PDB entry 5L9D | X-ray diffraction, 1.88 A resolution | chains H and L

[Chain H]
Name: Mouse antibody fab fragment, IGG1-kappa heavy chain
Organism: Mus musculus
Notes: antibody fragment or engineered binder
Sequence (220 residues; numbered 1 to 215 plus 5 insertion-coded residues; the number before each row is that of its first residue; a row labelled like 82A-82C holds insertion residues (82A, then the next letters in order)):
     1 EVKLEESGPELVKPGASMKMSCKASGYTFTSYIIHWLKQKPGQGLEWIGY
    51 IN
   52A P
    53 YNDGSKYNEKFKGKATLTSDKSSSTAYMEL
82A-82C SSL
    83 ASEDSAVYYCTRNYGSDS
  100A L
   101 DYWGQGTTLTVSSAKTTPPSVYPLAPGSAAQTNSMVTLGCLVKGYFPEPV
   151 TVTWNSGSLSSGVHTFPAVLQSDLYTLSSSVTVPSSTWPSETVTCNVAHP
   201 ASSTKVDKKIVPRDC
Unresolved in the structure: 129-132, 215
Disulfide bonds: Cys-22/Cys-92, Cys-140/Cys-195
Metal / ion sites: K+: Asp-55, Ser-71, Asp-207
Ligand contacts: PE8 (3,6,9,12,15,18,21-heptaoxatricosane-1,23-diol): Lys-38, Glu-61, Lys-62, Phe-63, Lys-64, Gly-65, Lys-66, Ser-82A, Ser-82B, Ala-83, Glu-85, Asp-86
Reported in the primary citation:
  - K+ coordination: Asp-55, Ser-71, Asp-207

[Chain L]
Name: Mouse antibody fab fragment, IGG1-kappa light chain
Organism: Mus musculus
Notes: antibody fragment or engineered binder
Sequence (215 residues; numbered 1 to 214 plus 1 insertion-coded residue; the number before each row is that of its first residue):
     1 DIVLTQTPAIMSASLGERVTMTCTANS
   27A S
    28 VSSNYFHWYQQKPGSSPKLWIYSTSNLASGVPTRFSGSGSGTSYSLTLSS
    78 MEAEDAATYYCHQYHRSPPTFGSGTKLKMKRADAAPTVSIFPPSSEQLTS
   128 GGASVVCFLNNFYPKDINVKWKIDGSERQNGVLNSWTDQDSKDSTYSMSS
   178 TLTLTKDEYERHNSYTCEATHKTSTSPIVKSFNRNEC
Unresolved in the structure: 1
Disulfide bonds: Cys-23/Cys-88, Cys-134/Cys-194
Covalent attachments: N-acetylglucosamine (NAG) linked to Asn-26
Reported in the primary citation:
  - post-translational modification sites: Asn-26
  - conformationally variable residues: Ser-29 to Ser-30

[Interface between chain H and chain L]
Pairs across the interface (84):
  His-35(H) / Tyr-91(L)
  Leu-37(H) / Phe-98(L)  hydrophobic
  Gln-39(H) / Gln-38(L)  hydrogen bond
  Gln-39(H) / Tyr-87(L)  hydrogen bond
  Gln-43(H) / Tyr-87(L)
  Gly-44(H) / Tyr-87(L)
  Leu-45(H) / Phe-98(L)
  Trp-47(H) / Tyr-91(L)
  Trp-47(H) / Ser-94(L)
  Trp-47(H) / Pro-95(L)  hydrophobic
  Trp-47(H) / Pro-96(L)
  Tyr-50(H) / Tyr-91(L)
  Lys-58(H) / Ser-94(L)
  Tyr-91(H) / Gln-38(L)  hydrogen bond
  Tyr-91(H) / Ser-42(L)
  Tyr-91(H) / Ser-43(L)
  Tyr-91(H) / Pro-44(L)
  Ser-98(H) / Asn-31(L)  hydrogen bond
  Ser-98(H) / Tyr-32(L)
  Ser-98(H) / His-34(L)  hydrogen bond (backbone-side chain)
  Ser-98(H) / Ser-50(L)  hydrogen bond
  Asp-99(H) / Tyr-32(L)
  Asp-99(H) / His-34(L)
  Asp-99(H) / His-89(L)
  Asp-99(H) / Tyr-91(L)
  Ser-100(H) / His-34(L)  hydrogen bond (backbone-side chain)
  Ser-100(H) / Tyr-36(L)
  Ser-100(H) / Leu-46(L)
  Leu-100A(H) / Tyr-36(L)  hydrogen bond (backbone-side chain)
  Leu-100A(H) / Leu-46(L)
  Leu-100A(H) / Phe-98(L)  hydrophobic
  Trp-103(H) / Tyr-36(L)  hydrophobic
  Trp-103(H) / Pro-44(L)
  Gly-104(H) / Ser-43(L)  hydrogen bond (backbone-side chain)
  Gln-105(H) / Ser-43(L)
  Tyr-122(H) / Ser-121(L)
  Tyr-122(H) / Glu-123(L)
  Tyr-122(H) / Gln-124(L)
  Tyr-122(H) / Ser-127(L)
  Pro-123(H) / Ser-121(L)
  Leu-124(H) / Phe-118(L)
  Leu-124(H) / Val-133(L)  hydrophobic
  Leu-124(H) / Phe-135(L)  hydrophobic
  Ala-125(H) / Phe-118(L)
  Ala-125(H) / Pro-119(L)
  Pro-126(H) / Phe-118(L)
  Ser-128(H) / Glu-213(L)
  Ser-128(H) / Cys-214(L)
  Thr-137(H) / Ser-116(L)
  Thr-137(H) / Phe-118(L)
  Leu-141(H) / Ser-131(L)
  Lys-143(H) / Gln-124(L)
  Lys-143(H) / Ser-131(L)
  Ser-160(H) / Lys-169(L)
  Ser-161(H) / Asn-138(L)  hydrogen bond (backbone-side chain)
  Ser-161(H) / Asp-167(L)  hydrogen bond
  Ser-161(H) / Lys-169(L)
  Ser-161(H) / Asp-170(L)  hydrogen bond (side chain-backbone)
  His-164(H) / Asn-137(L)
  His-164(H) / Asn-138(L)  hydrogen bond
  His-164(H) / Asp-167(L)
  His-164(H) / Ser-174(L)  hydrogen bond
  Thr-165(H) / Thr-164(L)
  Phe-166(H) / Phe-135(L)  hydrophobic
  Phe-166(H) / Asn-137(L)
  Phe-166(H) / Ser-162(L)
  Phe-166(H) / Thr-164(L)
  Phe-166(H) / Ser-174(L)
  Phe-166(H) / Met-175(L)
  Phe-166(H) / Ser-176(L)
  Pro-167(H) / Ser-162(L)  hydrogen bond (backbone-side chain)
  Pro-167(H) / Trp-163(L)
  Val-169(H) / Asn-161(L)
  Gln-171(H) / Leu-160(L)
  Thr-176(H) / Leu-160(L)
  Ser-178(H) / Phe-135(L)
  Ser-178(H) / Ser-176(L)  hydrogen bond
  Ser-179(H) / Phe-135(L)
  Ser-180(H) / Phe-135(L)
  Ser-180(H) / Asn-137(L)  hydrogen bond
  Lys-208(H) / Glu-123(L)  salt bridge
  Arg-213(H) / Pro-119(L)
  Arg-213(H) / Pro-120(L)  hydrogen bond (side chain-backbone)
  Arg-213(H) / Cys-214(L)  hydrogen bond
Interface residues without a listed pair, chain H (50 interface residues in all): Asn-60, Asn-95, Asp-101, Gly-106, Val-121, Gly-127, Leu-138, Gly-139, Val-163, Thr-182
Interface residues without a listed pair, chain L (48 interface residues in all): Tyr-49, Gly-99, Thr-178, Thr-180, Phe-209

[Summary]
Chain H and chain L form an interface of 50 and 48 residues respectively; the contacts include 19 hydrogen
bonds and 1 salt bridge. Polar pairs include Lys-208(H)/Glu-123(L), Gln-39(H)/Gln-38(L) and
Gln-39(H)/Tyr-87(L). Chain H binds compound PE8. N-acetylglucosamine is covalently linked to Asn-26(L). From
the paper: K+ coordination by Asp-55(H), Ser-71(H) and Asp-207(H); a modification site at Asn-26(L).
Chain H is Mouse antibody fab fragment, IGG1-kappa heavy chain and chain L is Mouse antibody fab fragment,
IGG1-kappa light chain, both from Mus musculus; the structure, AFAMIN ANTIBODY FRAGMENT, N14 FAB, L1-
GLYCOSYLATED, CRYSTAL FORM I, parsimonious model, was determined by X-ray diffraction (same publication as
5L88, 5LGH and 5L7X).
